Entry 8G6E (electron microscopy, 2.18 A resolution); this record covers chains a and b of the 28 polymer chains in the assembly.

# Chain a
Name: Proteasome subunit beta
From: Plasmodium falciparum NF54
UniProtKB: A0A2I0BU46 (A0A2I0BU46_PLAFO); residue numbers follow UniProt; this construct covers 1-240
Amino-acid sequence (240 residues; row label = number of the first residue in the row):
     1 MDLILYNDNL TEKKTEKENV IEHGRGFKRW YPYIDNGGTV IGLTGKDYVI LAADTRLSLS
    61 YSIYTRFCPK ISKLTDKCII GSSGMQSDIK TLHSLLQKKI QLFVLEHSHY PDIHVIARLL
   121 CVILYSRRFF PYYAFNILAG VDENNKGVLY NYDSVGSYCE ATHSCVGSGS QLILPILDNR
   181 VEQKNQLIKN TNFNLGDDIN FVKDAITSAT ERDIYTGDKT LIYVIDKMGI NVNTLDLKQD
Not modelled in the structure: 1-25
Small-molecule neighbours: YRE ((7S,10S,13S)-N-cyclopentyl-10-[2-(morpholin-4-yl)ethyl]-9,12-dioxo-13-(2-oxopyrrolidin-1-yl)-2-oxa-8,11-diazabicyclo[13.3.1]nonadeca-1(19),15,17-triene-7-carboxamide): Arg128, Phe135, Asn151, Tyr152, Asp153, Ser154, Val155, Ser157, Tyr158, Cys159
From the paper describing this entry:
  - binding site for YRE: Phe135, Asp153, Ser154, Val155, Cys159
  - specificity-determining residues: Ser154

# Chain b
Name: Proteasome subunit beta
From: Plasmodium falciparum NF54
UniProtKB: W7K6I2 (W7K6I2_PLAFO); numbering as in UniProt (aligned over 1-265)
Amino-acid sequence (265 residues; each row starts with the number of its first residue):
     1 MTLGPVVTGT SVIAIKYKHG IMIAADRKAS YGSYAKFQNV ERIFKINNKT VMGFSGELAD
    61 AQYLHELLTR KNINNLSEKK RKEDMYTPQH YHSYVSRVFY VRKNRIDPLF NNIIIAGINS
   121 QKYDNNDDNV LLYTNKNNDD EQNEYKNNEE YKEIHKDDLY IGFVDMHGTN FCDDYITTGY
   181 ARYFALTLLR DHYKDNMTEE EARILINECL RILYFRDATS SNFIQIVKVT SKGVEYEEPY
   241 ILPCVLNSAD YVYPSTLLPP AGCMW
Not modelled in the structure: 1, 139-146

# Chain a / chain b interface
Pairs across the interface - 44 pairs, chain a then chain b:
  Phe27(a) - Leu3(b)
  Phe27(a) - Gly4(b)
  Phe27(a) - Pro5(b)
  Arg29(a) - Ile106(b)
  Trp30(a) - Lys103(b)
  Trp30(a) - Ile106(b)
  Trp30(a) - Pro108(b)  hydrophobic
  Trp30(a) - Met166(b)
  Trp30(a) - His167(b)
  Tyr31(a) - His167(b)  hydrogen bond (backbone-side chain)
  Pro32(a) - Lys103(b)
  Pro32(a) - His167(b)
  Tyr33(a) - His167(b)
  Ile34(a) - His167(b)
  Ile34(a) - Thr169(b)
  Leu57(a) - Thr169(b)
  Leu57(a) - Phe171(b)  hydrophobic
  Leu59(a) - Arg182(b)
  Ser62(a) - Arg182(b)  hydrogen bond
  Ile63(a) - Arg190(b)  hydrogen bond (backbone-side chain)
  Tyr64(a) - Phe163(b)  hydrophobic
  Tyr64(a) - Asp165(b)  hydrogen bond
  Tyr64(a) - Thr169(b)
  Tyr64(a) - Phe171(b)  hydrophobic
  Tyr64(a) - Arg182(b)
  Tyr64(a) - Arg190(b)
  Thr65(a) - Phe171(b)
  Thr65(a) - Asp173(b)  hydrogen bond
  Met85(a) - Lys103(b)
  Gln86(a) - Thr169(b)
  Gln86(a) - Asn170(b)  hydrogen bond (side chain-backbone)
  Ser87(a) - Tyr100(b)
  Ser87(a) - Lys103(b)
  Ser87(a) - His167(b)  hydrogen bond (side chain-backbone)
  Ser87(a) - Gly168(b)
  Ser87(a) - Thr169(b)
  Asp88(a) - Tyr100(b)
  Asp88(a) - Lys103(b)  salt bridge
  Lys90(a) - Asn170(b)  hydrogen bond
  Thr91(a) - Tyr100(b)
  Arg127(a) - Asn104(b)
  Phe130(a) - Asn104(b)
  Phe130(a) - Ile106(b)  hydrophobic
  Tyr132(a) - Tyr100(b)
Also at the interface, not in a pair above, chain a (25 interface residues in all): Lys28, Asn36, Arg66
Also at the interface, not in a pair above, chain b (24 interface residues in all): Val6, Arg97, Phe110, Tyr183, Leu186

# In short
25 residues of chain a face 24 of chain b across their interface; the contacts include 8 hydrogen bonds and 1
salt bridge. Among the polar pairs are Asp88(a)-Lys103(b), Tyr31(a)-His167(b) and Ser62(a)-Arg182(b). Chain a
binds compound YRE. The paper reports a binding site for YRE at Phe135(a), Asp153(a) and Ser154(a) among
others; the specificity determinant Ser154(a).
Here chain a is Proteasome subunit beta and chain b is Proteasome subunit beta, both from Plasmodium
falciparum NF54. Entry 8G6E (Structure of the Plasmodium falciparum 20S proteasome complexed with inhibitor
TDI-8304) was determined by electron microscopy, deposited together with 8G6F.
